6ZOU - chains S and T of the 28 polymer chains in the assembly; structure by X-ray diffraction, 2.90 A resolution.

[Chain S]
Protein: Proteasome subunit alpha type-6
Organism: Saccharomyces cerevisiae S288C
Notes: EC 3.4.25.1
UniProtKB: P40302 (PSA6_YEAST); residues 0-233 here correspond to UniProt positions 1-234 (UniProt number = residue number + 1)
Chain sequence (234 residues; row label = number of the first residue in the row; numbering starts at 0):
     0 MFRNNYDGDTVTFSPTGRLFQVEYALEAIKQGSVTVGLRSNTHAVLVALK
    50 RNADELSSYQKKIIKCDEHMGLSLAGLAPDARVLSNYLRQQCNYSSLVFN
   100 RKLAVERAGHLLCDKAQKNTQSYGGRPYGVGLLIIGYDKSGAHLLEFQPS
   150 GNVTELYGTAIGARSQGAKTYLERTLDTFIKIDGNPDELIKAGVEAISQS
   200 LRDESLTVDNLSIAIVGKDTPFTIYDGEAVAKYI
Not modelled in the structure: 0-2
UniProt features mapped onto this chain:
  - modified residue: Ser13 (Phosphoserine)
  - cross-link: Lys190 (Glycyl lysine isopeptide (Lys-Gly) (interchain with G-Cter in ubiquitin))

[Chain T]
Protein: Probable proteasome subunit alpha type-7
Organism: Saccharomyces cerevisiae S288C
Notes: EC 3.4.25.1
UniProtKB: P21242 (PSA7_YEAST); residues -3 to 284 here correspond to UniProt positions 1-288 (UniProt number = residue number + 4)
Chain sequence (288 residues; numbered -3 to 284; the number before each row is that of its first residue; numbers below 1 keep their minus sign (Met-3 is residue -3)):
    -3 MTSIGTGYDLSNSVFSPDGRNFQVEYAVKAVENGTTSIGIKCNDGVVFAV
    47 EKLITSKLLVPQKNVKIQVVDRHIGCVYSGLIPDGRHLVNRGREEAASFK
    97 KLYKTPIPIPAFADRLGQYVQAHTLYNSVRPFGVSTIFGGVDKNGAHLYM
   147 LEPSGSYWGYKGAATGKGRQSAKAELEKLVDHHPEGLSAREAVKQAAKII
   197 YLAHEDNKEKDFELEISWCSLSETNGLHKFVKGDLLQEAIDFAQKEINGD
   247 DDEDEDDSDNVMSSDDENAPVATNANATTDQEGDIHLE
Not modelled in the structure: -3 to 1, 245-284
UniProt features mapped onto this chain:
  - modified residue: Thr-2 (N-acetylthreonine)

[Chain S / chain T interface]
Residue-residue contacts - 66 pairs, chain S then chain T:
  Asn4(S) - Leu6(T)
  Tyr5(S) - Asp5(T)  hydrogen bond
  Tyr5(S) - Leu6(T)  hydrophobic
  Thr9(S) - Arg126(T)
  Val10(S) - Gln19(T)
  Val10(S) - Asn123(T)
  Val10(S) - Ser124(T)
  Val10(S) - Val125(T)
  Val10(S) - Arg126(T)
  Thr11(S) - Leu6(T)
  Thr11(S) - Gln19(T)
  Phe12(S) - Gln19(T)
  Phe12(S) - Tyr22(T)
  Phe12(S) - Ala23(T)  hydrophobic
  Phe12(S) - Arg126(T)
  Phe12(S) - Pro127(T)
  Phe12(S) - Gly129(T)
  Ser13(S) - Tyr22(T)
  Pro14(S) - Tyr22(T)  hydrophobic
  Pro14(S) - Lys25(T)
  Thr15(S) - Lys25(T)
  Gly16(S) - Tyr22(T)
  Gly16(S) - Lys25(T)
  Gly16(S) - Ala26(T)
  Leu18(S) - Leu77(T)  hydrophobic
  Leu18(S) - Arg126(T)
  His109(S) - Arg82(T)
  Cys112(S) - Arg82(T)
  Asp113(S) - Arg82(T)  salt bridge
  Asp113(S) - Asn86(T)
  Gln116(S) - Pro79(T)
  Gln116(S) - Asp80(T)
  Gln116(S) - His83(T)  hydrogen bond
  Gln116(S) - Arg126(T)
  Thr119(S) - Arg126(T)  hydrogen bond (backbone-side chain)
  Gln120(S) - His83(T)
  Gln120(S) - His119(T)
  Gln120(S) - Val125(T)
  Gln120(S) - Arg126(T)  hydrogen bond (backbone-backbone)
  Gln120(S) - Pro127(T)
  Gln120(S) - Phe128(T)
  Ser121(S) - Ser124(T)
  Tyr122(S) - Ser124(T)  hydrogen bond (backbone-backbone)
  Ser149(S) - Pro79(T)
  Gly150(S) - Pro79(T)
  Asn151(S) - Ile78(T)
  Asn151(S) - Pro79(T)
  Thr153(S) - Leu55(T)
  Thr153(S) - Asn60(T)
  Glu154(S) - Leu55(T)
  Glu154(S) - Val56(T)
  Glu154(S) - Lys59(T)
  Glu154(S) - Asn60(T)  hydrogen bond (backbone-side chain)
  Leu155(S) - Leu54(T)
  Leu155(S) - Leu55(T)
  Leu155(S) - Val56(T)
  Tyr156(S) - Leu54(T)  hydrogen bond (backbone-backbone)
  Tyr156(S) - Leu55(T)
  Tyr156(S) - Val56(T)
  Tyr156(S) - Pro57(T)
  Gly157(S) - Leu54(T)
  Lys168(S) - Leu54(T)
  Leu171(S) - Leu54(T)
  Glu172(S) - Ser52(T)  hydrogen bond
  Glu172(S) - Lys53(T)  hydrogen bond (side chain-backbone)
  Leu175(S) - Lys53(T)
Also at the interface, not in a pair above, chain S (36 interface residues in all): Arg38, Glu105, Lys117, Val152, Phe178

[In short]
36 residues of chain S face 30 of chain T across their interface, with 9 hydrogen bonds and 1 salt bridge.
Among the polar pairs are Asp113(S)-Arg82(T), Tyr5(S)-Asp5(T) and Gln116(S)-His83(T).
Chain S is Proteasome subunit alpha type-6 and chain T is Probable proteasome subunit alpha type-7, both from
Saccharomyces cerevisiae S288C; the structure, Yeast 20S proteasome in complex with glidobactin-like natural
product HB333, was determined by X-ray diffraction, deposited together with 6ZP6 and 6ZP8.
